Entry 3ZH2 (X-ray diffraction, 2.10 A resolution); this record covers chains A and B of the 6 polymer chains in the assembly.

== Chain A (and B) ==
Molecule: L-lactate dehydrogenase
Organism: Plasmodium falciparum
Notes: EC 1.1.1.27; chain B of this document is another copy of the same molecule, construct and numbering; everything in this record applies to it too
UniProt: Q76NM3 (Q76NM3_PLAF7); numbering as in UniProt (aligned over 1-316)
Amino-acid sequence (316 residues; row label = number of the first residue in the row):
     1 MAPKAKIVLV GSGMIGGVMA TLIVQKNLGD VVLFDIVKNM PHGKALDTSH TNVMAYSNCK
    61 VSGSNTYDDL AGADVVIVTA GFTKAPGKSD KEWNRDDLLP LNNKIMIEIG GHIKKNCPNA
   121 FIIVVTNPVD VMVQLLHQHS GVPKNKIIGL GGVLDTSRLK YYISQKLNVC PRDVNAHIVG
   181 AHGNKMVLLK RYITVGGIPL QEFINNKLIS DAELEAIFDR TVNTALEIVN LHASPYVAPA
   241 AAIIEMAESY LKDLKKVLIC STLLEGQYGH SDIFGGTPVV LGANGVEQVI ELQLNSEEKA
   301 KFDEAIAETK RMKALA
Unresolved in the structure: 1-2 (chain B: 1-2, 86-91)

== Interface between chain A and chain B ==
Contacting residue pairs (95; chain A residue first):
  Met14(A) - Met14(B)  hydrophobic
  Thr21(A) - Val237(B)
  Leu22(A) - Gln25(B)
  Gln25(A) - Leu22(B)
  Gln25(A) - Lys26(B)
  Asn39(A) - Leu231(B)
  Asn39(A) - His232(B)
  Met40(A) - Leu231(B)  hydrogen bond (backbone-backbone)
  Met40(A) - His232(B)
  Gly43(A) - Ile228(B)
  Gly43(A) - Leu231(B)
  Gly43(A) - Ala233(B)
  Lys44(A) - Ala233(B)
  Leu46(A) - Tyr162(B)
  Leu46(A) - Arg220(B)
  Leu46(A) - Glu227(B)
  Leu46(A) - Ile228(B)  hydrophobic
  Asp47(A) - Ile228(B)
  Asp47(A) - Ser234(B)
  Asp47(A) - Pro235(B)
  Asp47(A) - Tyr236(B)  hydrogen bond (side chain-backbone)
  Asp47(A) - Val237(B)  hydrogen bond (side chain-backbone)
  Asp47(A) - Ala238(B)  hydrogen bond (side chain-backbone)
  Asp47(A) - Pro239(B)
  Thr48(A) - Val237(B)
  Ser49(A) - Tyr161(B)
  His50(A) - Ser157(B)
  His50(A) - Arg158(B)  hydrogen bond
  His50(A) - Tyr162(B)  hydrogen bond
  His50(A) - Thr224(B)
  His50(A) - Ala238(B)
  Thr51(A) - Val237(B)
  Thr51(A) - Ala238(B)
  Thr51(A) - Ala241(B)
  Asn52(A) - Tyr161(B)
  Asn52(A) - Pro171(B)
  Val53(A) - Ser157(B)
  Val53(A) - Lys160(B)
  Val53(A) - Tyr161(B)
  Val53(A) - Pro171(B)  hydrophobic
  Val53(A) - Arg172(B)  hydrogen bond (backbone-side chain)
  Met54(A) - Ser157(B)
  Met54(A) - Arg172(B)
  Met54(A) - Ala238(B)
  Met54(A) - Ala242(B)  hydrophobic
  Met54(A) - Glu245(B)
  Tyr56(A) - Cys170(B)  hydrophobic
  Tyr56(A) - Arg172(B)
  Tyr56(A) - Asp173(B)  hydrogen bond
  Ser57(A) - Pro171(B)
  Asn58(A) - Pro171(B)
  Ser157(A) - Val53(B)
  Ser157(A) - Met54(B)
  Arg158(A) - His50(B)  hydrogen bond
  Lys160(A) - Val53(B)
  Tyr161(A) - Ser49(B)
  Tyr161(A) - Asn52(B)
  Tyr162(A) - Leu46(B)
  Tyr162(A) - His50(B)  hydrogen bond
  Cys170(A) - Tyr56(B)  hydrophobic
  Pro171(A) - Asn52(B)
  Pro171(A) - Val53(B)  hydrophobic
  Pro171(A) - Ser57(B)
  Pro171(A) - Asn58(B)
  Arg172(A) - Val53(B)  hydrogen bond (side chain-backbone)
  Arg172(A) - Met54(B)
  Arg172(A) - Tyr56(B)
  Asp173(A) - Tyr56(B)  hydrogen bond
  Arg220(A) - Leu46(B)
  Thr224(A) - His50(B)
  Glu227(A) - Leu46(B)
  Ile228(A) - Gly43(B)
  Ile228(A) - Asp47(B)
  Leu231(A) - Asn39(B)
  Leu231(A) - Met40(B)  hydrogen bond (backbone-backbone)
  Leu231(A) - Gly43(B)
  His232(A) - Met40(B)
  Ala233(A) - Met40(B)
  Ala233(A) - Gly43(B)
  Ala233(A) - Lys44(B)
  Ser234(A) - Asp47(B)
  Pro235(A) - Asp47(B)
  Tyr236(A) - Met14(B)
  Tyr236(A) - Lys44(B)
  Tyr236(A) - Asp47(B)  hydrogen bond (backbone-side chain)
  Val237(A) - Thr21(B)
  Val237(A) - Asp47(B)  hydrogen bond (backbone-side chain)
  Val237(A) - Thr51(B)
  Ala238(A) - Asp47(B)  hydrogen bond (backbone-side chain)
  Ala238(A) - Thr51(B)
  Ala238(A) - Met54(B)
  Pro239(A) - Asp47(B)
  Ala241(A) - Met54(B)  hydrophobic
  Ala242(A) - Met54(B)  hydrophobic
  Glu245(A) - Met54(B)
Interface residues without a listed pair, chain A (51 interface residues in all): Val18, Lys26, His42, Cys59, Lys60, Val153
Interface residues without a listed pair, chain B (50 interface residues in all): Val18, His42, Thr48, Cys59, Gln165

== In short ==
The interface between chain A and chain B involves 51 residues on one side and 50 on the other, with 16
hydrogen bonds. Polar contacts include Asp47(A)-Tyr236(B), Asp47(A)-Val237(B) and Asp47(A)-Ala238(B).
Both chains are L-lactate dehydrogenase (Plasmodium falciparum). Entry 3ZH2 (Structure of Plasmodium
falciparum lactate dehydrogenase in complex with a DNA aptamer) was determined by X-ray diffraction.
